PDB entry 4QUE | X-ray diffraction, 1.84 A resolution | chains A and J of the 6 polymer chains in the assembly

# Chain A
Protein: Caspase-3
Organism: Homo sapiens
Notes: EC 3.4.22.56
UniProtKB: P42574 (CASP3_HUMAN); residues 1-277 here = UniProt positions 1-277
Sequence (277 residues; numbered 1 to 277; the number before each row is that of its first residue):
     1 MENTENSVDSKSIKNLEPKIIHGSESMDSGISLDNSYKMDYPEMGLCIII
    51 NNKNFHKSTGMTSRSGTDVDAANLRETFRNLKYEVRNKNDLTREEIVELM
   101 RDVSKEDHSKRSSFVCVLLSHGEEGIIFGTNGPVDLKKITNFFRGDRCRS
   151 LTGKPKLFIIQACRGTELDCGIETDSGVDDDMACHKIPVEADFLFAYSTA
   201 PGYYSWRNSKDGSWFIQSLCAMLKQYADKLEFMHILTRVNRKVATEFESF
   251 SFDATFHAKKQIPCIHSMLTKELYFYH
Disordered / not traced: 1-33, 175-183, 277
Sequence notes: engineered mutation Phe195 (Tyr in P42574), His266 (Val in P42574)
From the paper describing this entry:
  - mutagenesis - F55Y (25-fold), T140M, Y195F/V266H (2600-fold), Y195F (1.4-fold decrease): decreased catalytic activity
  - conformationally variable residues (side-chain flip): His266
  - catalytic residues: His121 (citing earlier work)

# Chain J
Protein: Ace-asp-glu-val-asp-chloromethylketone inhibitor
Sequence (6 residues; numbered 1 to 6; the number before each row is that of its first residue):
     1 XDEVDX
Modified residues: ACE (acetyl group) at position 1; 0QE (chloromethane) at position 6

# Chain A / chain J interface
Contacting residue pairs (27):
  Arg64(A) - Asp5(J)  salt bridge
  Ser120(A) - Asp5(J)
  His121(A) - Asp5(J)  hydrogen bond (side chain-backbone)
  His121(A) - 0QE_6(J)
  Gly122(A) - Asp5(J)  hydrogen bond (backbone-backbone)
  Gln161(A) - Asp5(J)  hydrogen bond
  Cys163(A) - Asp5(J)  hydrogen bond (side chain-backbone)
  Cys163(A) - 0QE_6(J)
  Tyr204(A) - Val4(J)  hydrophobic
  Ser205(A) - Val4(J)
  Ser205(A) - Asp5(J)  hydrogen bond (backbone-backbone)
  Trp206(A) - Asp2(J)
  Trp206(A) - Glu3(J)
  Trp206(A) - Val4(J)  hydrophobic
  Arg207(A) - ACE_1(J)
  Arg207(A) - Asp2(J)
  Arg207(A) - Glu3(J)  salt bridge
  Arg207(A) - Val4(J)  hydrogen bond (side chain-backbone)
  Arg207(A) - Asp5(J)  salt bridge
  Asn208(A) - ACE_1(J)
  Asn208(A) - Asp2(J)  hydrogen bond
  Ser209(A) - ACE_1(J)  hydrogen bond (backbone-backbone)
  Ser209(A) - Glu3(J)
  Trp214(A) - Asp2(J)  hydrogen bond
  Glu248(A) - Asp2(J)
  Ser249(A) - Asp2(J)
  Phe250(A) - Asp2(J)  hydrogen bond (backbone-side chain)
Also at the interface, not in a pair above, chain A (20 interface residues in all): Ser63, Ser65, Ala162, Phe256

# Overview
The interface between chain A and chain J involves 20 residues on one side and 6 on the other, with 10
hydrogen bonds and 3 salt bridges. Polar pairs include Arg64(A)-Asp5(J), Arg207(A)-Glu3(J) and
Arg207(A)-Asp5(J). From the paper: the catalytic residue His121(A); F55Y, T140M and Y195F/V266H of chain A,
among others, reduce catalytic activity.
Chain A is Caspase-3 (Homo sapiens) and chain J is Ace-asp-glu-val-asp-chloromethylketone inhibitor; the
structure, Caspase-3 Y195FV266H, was determined by X-ray diffraction, deposited together with 4QTX, 4QTY,
4QU0, 4QU5, 4QU8, 4QU9 and 8 further entries.
